PDB entry 3L4J | X-ray diffraction, 2.48 A resolution | chains A and E of the 5 polymer chains in the assembly

# Chain A
Name: DNA topoisomerase 2
Organism: Saccharomyces cerevisiae
Notes: EC 5.99.1.3
UniProtKB: P06786 (TOP2_YEAST); residue numbers follow UniProt; this construct covers 421-1177
Sequence (758 residues; row label = number of the first residue in the row):
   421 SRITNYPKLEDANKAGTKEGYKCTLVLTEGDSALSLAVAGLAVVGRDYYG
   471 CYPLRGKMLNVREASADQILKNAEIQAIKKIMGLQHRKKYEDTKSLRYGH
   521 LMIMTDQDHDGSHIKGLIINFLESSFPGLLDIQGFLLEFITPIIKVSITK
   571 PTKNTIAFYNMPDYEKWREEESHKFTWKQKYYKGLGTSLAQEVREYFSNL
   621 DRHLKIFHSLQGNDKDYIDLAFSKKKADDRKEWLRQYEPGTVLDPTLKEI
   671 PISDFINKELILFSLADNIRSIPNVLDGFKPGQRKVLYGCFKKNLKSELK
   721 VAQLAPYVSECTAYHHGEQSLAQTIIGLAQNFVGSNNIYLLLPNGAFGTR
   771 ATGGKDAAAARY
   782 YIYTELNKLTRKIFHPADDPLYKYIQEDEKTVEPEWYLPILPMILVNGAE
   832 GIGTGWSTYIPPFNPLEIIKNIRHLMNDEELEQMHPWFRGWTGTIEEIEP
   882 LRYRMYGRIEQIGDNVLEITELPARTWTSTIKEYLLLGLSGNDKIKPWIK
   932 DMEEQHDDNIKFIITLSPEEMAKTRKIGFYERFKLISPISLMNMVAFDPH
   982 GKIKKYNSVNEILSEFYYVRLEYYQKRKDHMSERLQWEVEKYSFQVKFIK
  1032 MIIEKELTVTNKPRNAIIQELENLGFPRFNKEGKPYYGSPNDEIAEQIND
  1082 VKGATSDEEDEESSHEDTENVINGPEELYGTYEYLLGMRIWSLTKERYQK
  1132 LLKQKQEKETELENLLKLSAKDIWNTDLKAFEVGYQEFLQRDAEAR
Disordered / not traced: 1071-1106
Construct notes: microheterogeneity Tyr782 (Tyr in P06786)
Modified / non-standard residues: Tyr782 (o-phosphotyrosine; PTR)
Small-molecule neighbours: 3'-thio-thymidine-5'-phosphate (TSP): Glu449, Gly476, Lys477, Asp530, Ile534, His735, His736, Gly737
Swiss-Prot annotation at these positions:
  - region: Lys965 to Asn974 (Interaction with DNA)
  - active site: Tyr782 (O-(5'-phospho-DNA)-tyrosine intermediate)
  - binding site (Mg(2+)): Glu449, Asp526, Asp528
  - site: Lys477 (Interaction with DNA), Asn480 (Interaction with DNA), Arg650 (Interaction with DNA), Lys651 (Interaction with DNA), Lys700 (Interaction with DNA), Tyr734 (Interaction with DNA), Ser740 (Interaction with DNA), Arg781 (Transition state stabilizer), Ile833 (Important for DNA bending), Trp908 (Interaction with DNA)
  - modified residue: Thr1086 (Phosphothreonine), Ser1087 (Phosphoserine)
  - mutagenesis: Arg690 (R690A: Loss of enzyme activity), Asp697 (D697A: Strongly reduced enzyme activity), Lys700 (K700A: Strongly reduced enzyme activity), Arg704 (R704A: Strongly reduced enzyme activity), His736 (H736A: No effect), Arg781 (R781A: Strongly reduced enzyme activity), Tyr782 (Y782F: Loss of enzyme activity), Asn828 (N828A: Strongly reduced enzyme activity)
From the paper describing this entry:
  - catalytic residues: His736, Arg781, Tyr782
  - contacts within the chain: Asp530-Arg690 (salt bridge), Asp799-Arg1001 (salt bridge), Asp799-Arg1008 (salt bridge)
  - conformationally variable residues (helix shift): Tyr782, Pro797 to Leu802

# Chain E
Molecule: 15-nt DNA strand
Sequence (15 nucleotides; each row starts with the number of its first residue):
     1 CGCGAATCGTCATCC

# Chain A / chain E interface
Residue-residue contacts - 37 pairs, chain A then chain E:
  Lys477(A) with DA6(E), sugar contact
  Met478(A) with DT7(E), sugar contact
  Leu479(A) with DA6(E), phosphate contact; DT7(E), phosphate contact
  Asn480(A) with DA6(E), phosphate contact; DT7(E), hydrogen bond to the phosphate; DC8(E), hydrogen bond to the phosphate
  Gln488(A) with DA6(E), hydrogen bond to the phosphate
  His533(A) with DT7(E), hydrogen bond to the phosphate; DC8(E), salt bridge to the phosphate
  Phe642(A) with DC8(E), phosphate contact
  Ala647(A) with DG9(E), phosphate contact; DT10(E), phosphate contact
  Arg650(A) with DG9(E), salt bridge to the phosphate
  Lys651(A) with DT10(E), salt bridge to the phosphate
  Arg781(A) with DC1(E), hydrogen bond to the phosphate; DG2(E), salt bridge to the phosphate
  Tyr782(A) with DC1(E), hydrogen bond to the phosphate
  Ile833(A) with DC8(E), base contact; DG9(E), sugar contact
  Gly834(A) with DC8(E), sugar contact; DG9(E), sugar contact
  Thr835(A) with DC8(E), phosphate contact; DG9(E), phosphate contact
  Gly836(A) with DC8(E), phosphate contact; DG9(E), hydrogen bond to the phosphate; DT10(E), phosphate contact
  Trp837(A) with DG9(E), sugar contact
  Ser838(A) with DG9(E), sugar contact; DT10(E), sugar contact
  Lys925(A) with DC15(E), hydrogen bond to the phosphate
  Lys965(A) with DT13(E), hydrogen bond to the phosphate; DC14(E), salt bridge to the phosphate
  Pro969(A) with DA12(E), phosphate contact
  Ser971(A) with DC11(E), phosphate contact
  Met973(A) with DC11(E), phosphate contact
  Asn974(A) with DT10(E), sugar contact
Other interface residues (no listed pair), chain A (28 interface residues in all): Leu537, Ala641, Asp687, Ile967

# In short
28 residues of chain A and 12 residues of chain E are in contact; the contacts include 9 hydrogen bonds and 5
salt bridges. Polar pairs include Asn480(A)-DT7(E), Asn480(A)-DC8(E) and Gln488(A)-DA6(E). Chain A binds
3'-thio-thymidine-5'-phosphate. From the paper: catalytic residues His736(A), Arg781(A) and Tyr782(A);
conformational variability at Tyr782(A) and Pro797(A).
Here chain A is DNA topoisomerase 2 (Saccharomyces cerevisiae) and chain E is a 15-nt DNA strand. Entry 3L4J
(Topoisomerase II-DNA cleavage complex, apo) was determined by X-ray diffraction together with 3L4K from the
same study.
